Entry 6NKU (X-ray diffraction, 1.90 A resolution); this record covers chains T and A of the 4 polymer chains in the assembly.

Chain T:
Molecule: 16-nt DNA strand
Notes: EC 2.7.7.7
Sequence (16 nucleotides; row label = number of the first residue in the row):
     1 CCGAACAAGCATCAGC

Chain A:
Protein: DNA polymerase beta
Organism: Homo sapiens
Notes: EC 2.7.7.7, 4.2.99.-
UniProt: P06746 (DPOLB_HUMAN); residue numbers follow UniProt; this construct covers 1-335
Amino-acid sequence (335 residues; each row starts with the number of its first residue):
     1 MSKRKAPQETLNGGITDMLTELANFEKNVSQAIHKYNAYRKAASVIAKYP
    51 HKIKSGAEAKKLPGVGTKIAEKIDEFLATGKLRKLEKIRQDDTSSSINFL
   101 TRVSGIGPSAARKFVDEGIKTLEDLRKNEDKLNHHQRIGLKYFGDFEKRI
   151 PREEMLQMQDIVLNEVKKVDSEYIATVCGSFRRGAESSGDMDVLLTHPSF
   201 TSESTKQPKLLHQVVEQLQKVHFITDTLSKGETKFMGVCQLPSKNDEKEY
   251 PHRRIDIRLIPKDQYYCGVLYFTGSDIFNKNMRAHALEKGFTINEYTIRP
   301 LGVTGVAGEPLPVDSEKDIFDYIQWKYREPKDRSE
Unresolved in the structure: 1-9
Ion coordination: Na+ site 1: Lys-60, Leu-62, Val-65 (shared with 1 residue of chain D); Na+ site 2: Thr-101, Val-103, Ile-106 (shared with 1 residue of chain P); Mg2+: Asp-190, Asp-192 (together with 2'-deoxyguanosine-5'-triphosphate); Na+ site 3: Asp-190, Asp-192, Asp-256 (together with 2'-deoxyguanosine-5'-triphosphate)
Residues lining bound ligands: 2'-deoxyguanosine-5'-triphosphate (DGT): Gly-179, Ser-180, Arg-183, Ser-188, Gly-189, Asp-190, Asp-192, Tyr-271, Phe-272, Thr-273, Gly-274, Ser-275, Asp-276, Asn-279, Arg-283
Curated features (UniProtKB/Swiss-Prot):
  - region: Arg-183 to Asp-192 (DNA-binding)
  - active site: Lys-72 (Nucleophile)
  - binding site (K(+)): Lys-60, Leu-62, Val-65, Thr-101, Val-103, Ile-106
  - binding site (Na(+)): Lys-60, Leu-62, Val-65, Thr-101, Val-103, Ile-106
  - binding site (dATP): Arg-149, Ser-180, Arg-183, Gly-189, Asp-190
  - binding site (dCTP): Arg-149, Ser-180, Arg-183, Gly-189, Asp-190
  - binding site (dGTP): Arg-149, Ser-180, Arg-183, Gly-189, Asp-190, Asp-192
  - binding site (dTTP): Arg-149, Ser-180, Arg-183, Gly-189, Asp-190
  - binding site (Mg(2+)): Asp-190, Asp-192, Asp-256
  - modified residue: Lys-72 (N6-acetyllysine), Arg-83 (Omega-N-methylarginine), Arg-152 (Omega-N-methylarginine)
  - cross-link (Glycyl lysine isopeptide (Lys-Gly)): Lys-41 (interchain with G-Cter in ubiquitin), Lys-61 (interchain with G-Cter in ubiquitin), Lys-81 (interchain with G-Cter in ubiquitin)
  - natural variant: Leu-22 (L22P: Found in a gastric cancer sample; uncertain significance), Tyr-39 (Y39C: Found in a gastric cancer sample; uncertain significance), Gly-118 (G118V: Decreased DNA-directed DNA polymerase activity), Arg-137 (R137Q: Decreased function in base-excision repair), Arg-149 (R149I: Decreased DNA-directed DNA polymerase activity), Asp-160 (D160N: Found in a gastric cancer sample; uncertain significance), Cys-239 (C239R: Found in a gastric cancer sample; uncertain significance), Lys-289 (K289M: Found in a colon cancer sample; uncertain significance), Asn-294 (N294D: Found in a gastric cancer sample; uncertain significance), Glu-295 (E295K: Found in a gastric cancer sample; uncertain significance)
  - mutagenesis: Phe-25 (F25W: No effect on 5'-dRP lyase activity. Decreased ssDNA binding), His-34 (H34G: Decreased 5'-dRP lyase activity. Decreased ssDNA binding), Lys-35 (K35A: Decreased 5'-dRP lyase activity. Decreased ssDNA binding. Loss of 5'-dRP lyase activity; when associated with A-68 and A-72. Decreased ssDNA binding; when associated with A-68 and A-72 ...), Tyr-39 (Y39F: No effect on 5'-dRP lyase activity; Y39Q: Abolishes DNA polymerase and 5'-dRP lyase activity), Lys-41 (K41R: Abolishes ubiquitination; when associated with R-61 and R-81), Lys-60 (K60A: Decreased 5'-dRP lyase activity. Decreased ssDNA binding), Lys-61 (K61R: Abolishes ubiquitination; when associated with R-41 and R-81), Lys-68 (K68A: No effect on 5'-dRP lyase activity. Decreased ssDNA binding. Loss of 5'-dRP lyase activity; when associated with A-35 and A-72. Decreased ssDNA binding; when associated with A-35 and A-72 ...), Glu-71 (E71Q: No effect on 5'-dRP lyase activity. No effect on structure shown by circular dichroism. No effect on ssDNA binding), Lys-72 (K72A: Severely reduced 5'-dRP lyase activity. Does not affect ssDNA binding. Loss of 5'-dRP lyase activity; when associated with A-35 and A-68. Decreased ssDNA binding ...), Glu-75 (E75A: Slightly decreased 5'-dRP lyase activity. Decreased ssDNA binding. No effect on structure shown by circular dichroism), Lys-81 (K81R: Abolishes ubiquitination; when associated with R-41 and R-61), 5 further mutagenesis entries in UniProt

How chain T and chain A interact:
Residue-residue contacts - 26 pairs, chain T then chain A:
  DA5(T) / His-34(A)  stacking on the base
  DA5(T) / Leu-287(A)  phosphate contact
  DC6(T) / Lys-280(A)  salt bridge to the phosphate
  DC6(T) / Arg-283(A)  hydrogen bond to the base
  DC6(T) / Ala-284(A)  sugar contact
  DC6(T) / Leu-287(A)  phosphate contact
  DA7(T) / Arg-283(A)  hydrogen bond to the sugar
  DA7(T) / Leu-287(A)  phosphate contact
  DA7(T) / Thr-292(A)  hydrogen bond to the phosphate
  DA7(T) / Ile-293(A)  sugar contact
  DA7(T) / Asn-294(A)  phosphate contact
  DA8(T) / Asn-294(A)  hydrogen bond to the phosphate
  DA8(T) / Glu-295(A)  sugar contact
  DG9(T) / Thr-233(A)  hydrogen bond to the phosphate
  DG9(T) / Lys-234(A)  hydrogen bond to the base
  DG9(T) / Arg-258(A)  sugar contact
  DG9(T) / Tyr-296(A)  hydrogen bond to the phosphate
  DC10(T) / Ser-229(A)  phosphate contact
  DC10(T) / Lys-230(A)  hydrogen bond to the phosphate
  DC10(T) / Gly-231(A)  phosphate contact
  DC10(T) / Glu-232(A)  hydrogen bond to the phosphate
  DC10(T) / Thr-233(A)  hydrogen bond to the phosphate
  DC10(T) / Lys-234(A)  hydrogen bond to the phosphate
  DA11(T) / Ser-229(A)  phosphate contact
  DA11(T) / Lys-230(A)  hydrogen bond to the phosphate
  DT12(T) / Asn-133(A)  phosphate contact
Also at the interface, not in a pair above, chain A (21 interface residues in all): His-134, Leu-228, Arg-299

In short:
8 residues of chain T face 21 of chain A across their interface; the contacts include 12 hydrogen bonds, 1
salt bridge and 1 aromatic stacking contact. Polar contacts include DC6(T)/Arg-283(A), DG9(T)/Lys-234(A) and
DA7(T)/Arg-283(A). Bound to chain A: 2'-deoxyguanosine-5'-triphosphate.
Here chain T is a 16-nt DNA strand and chain A is DNA polymerase beta (Homo sapiens). Entry 6NKU (Ternary
complex crystal structure of DNA polymerase Beta with "hot-spot sequence" with dGTP) was determined by X-ray
diffraction together with 6NKR, 6NKS, 6NKT, 6NKV, 6NKW, 6NKX and 3 further entries from the same study.
